PDB entry 7CRP | electron microscopy, 3.20 A resolution | chains H and A of the 11 polymer chains in the assembly

== Chain H ==
Protein: Histone H2B
Source organism: Xenopus tropicalis
UniProt: Q6AZK7 (Q6AZK7_XENTR); residues 1-122 here correspond to UniProt positions 5-126 (UniProt number = residue number + 4)
Amino-acid sequence (122 residues; each row starts with the number of its first residue):
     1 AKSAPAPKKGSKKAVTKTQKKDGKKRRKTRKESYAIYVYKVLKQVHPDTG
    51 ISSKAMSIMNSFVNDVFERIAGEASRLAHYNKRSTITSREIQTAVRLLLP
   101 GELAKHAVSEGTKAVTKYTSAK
Disordered / not traced: 1-24, 122

== Chain A ==
Molecule: 187-nt DNA strand
Source organism: Xenopus laevis
Sequence (187 nucleotides; row label = number of the first residue in the row):
     1 ATCGGGTGATGCCCGATCCCCTGGAGAATCCCGGTGCCGAGGCCGCTCAA
    51 TTGGTCGTAGACAGCTCTAGCACCGCTTAAACGCACGTACGCGCTGTCCC
   101 CCGCGTTTTAACCGCCAAGGGGATTACTCCCTAGTCTCCAGGCACGTGTC
   151 AGATATATACATCCTGTTCCAGTGCCGGTGTCGCGAT
Disordered / not traced: 1-10, 179-187

== How chain H and chain A interact ==
Contacting residue pairs - 8 pairs, chain H then chain A:
  Arg26(H) - DT124(A)  sugar contact
  Arg30(H) - DT47(A)  hydrogen bond to the sugar
  Tyr39(H) - DG41(A)  phosphate contact
  Ser52(H) - DA40(A)  phosphate contact
  Ser53(H) - DA40(A)  phosphate contact
  Arg83(H) - DA61(A)  salt bridge to the phosphate
  Ser84(H) - DG60(A)  phosphate contact
  Thr85(H) - DG60(A)  hydrogen bond to the phosphate
Also at the interface, not in a pair above, chain H (12 interface residues in all): Arg27, Thr29, Gly50, Ile51
Also at the interface, not in a pair above, chain A (9 interface residues in all): DG45, DC46, DA59

== Overview ==
12 residues of chain H face 9 of chain A across their interface; the contacts include 2 hydrogen bonds and 1
salt bridge. Polar pairs include Arg30(H)-DT47(A), Thr85(H)-DG60(A) and Arg83(H)-DA61(A).
Here chain H is Histone H2B (Xenopus tropicalis) and chain A is a 187-nt DNA strand (Xenopus laevis). Entry
7CRP (NSD3 bearing E1181K/T1232A dual mutation in complex with 187-bp NCP (1:1 binding mode)) was determined
by electron microscopy together with 7CRO, 7CRQ and 7CRR from the same study.
